8GUK - chains F and J of the 10 polymer chains in the assembly; structure by electron microscopy, 2.51 A resolution.

Chain F:
Protein: Histone H4
Source organism: Homo sapiens
Reference sequence: P62805 (H4_HUMAN); residues 1-102 here correspond to UniProt positions 2-103 (UniProt number = residue number + 1)
Sequence (102 residues; row label = number of the first residue in the row):
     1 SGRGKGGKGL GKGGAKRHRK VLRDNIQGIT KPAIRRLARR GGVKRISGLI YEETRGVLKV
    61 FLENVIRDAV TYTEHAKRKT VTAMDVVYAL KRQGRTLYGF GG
Unresolved in the structure: 1-21, 102
Swiss-Prot annotation at these positions:
  - DNA-binding region: Lys16 to Lys20
  - modified residue: Ser1 (N-acetylserine), Arg3 (Asymmetric dimethylarginine), Lys5 (N6-(2-hydroxyisobutyryl)lysine), Lys8 (N6-(2-hydroxyisobutyryl)lysine), Lys12 (N6-(2-hydroxyisobutyryl)lysine), Lys16 (N6-(2-hydroxyisobutyryl)lysine), Lys20 (N6,N6,N6-trimethyllysine), Lys31 (N6-(2-hydroxyisobutyryl)lysine), Lys44 (N6-(2-hydroxyisobutyryl)lysine), Ser47 (Phosphoserine), Tyr51 (Phosphotyrosine), Lys59 (N6-(2-hydroxyisobutyryl)lysine), Lys77 (N6-(2-hydroxyisobutyryl)lysine), Lys79 (N6-(2-hydroxyisobutyryl)lysine), Thr80 (Phosphothreonine), Tyr88 (Phosphotyrosine), Lys91 (N6-(2-hydroxyisobutyryl)lysine)
  - cross-link (Glycyl lysine isopeptide (Lys-Gly)): Lys12 (interchain with G-Cter in SUMO2), Lys20 (interchain with G-Cter in SUMO2), Lys31 (interchain with G-Cter in SUMO2), Lys59 (interchain with G-Cter in SUMO2), Lys79 (interchain with G-Cter in SUMO2), Lys91 (interchain with G-Cter in SUMO2)

Chain J:
Molecule: 147-nt DNA strand
Sequence (147 nucleotides; each row starts with the number of its first residue):
     1 ACAGGATGTA TATATCTGAC ACGTGCCTGG AGACTAGGGA GTAATCCCCT TGGCGGTTAA
    61 AACGCGGGGG ACAGCGCGTA CGTGCGTTTA AGCGGTGCTA GAGCTGTCTA CGACCAATTG
   121 AGCGGCCTCG GCACCGGGAT TCTCCAG

Chain F / chain J interface:
Pairs across the interface (12):
  Arg35(F) with DG82(J), salt bridge to the phosphate
  Arg45(F) with DC81(J), hydrogen bond to the sugar; DG82(J), phosphate contact
  Ile46(F) with DC81(J), sugar contact; DG82(J), hydrogen bond to the phosphate
  Ser47(F) with DC81(J), hydrogen bond to the phosphate
  Gly48(F) with DC81(J), hydrogen bond to the phosphate
  Arg78(F) with DA102(J), phosphate contact
  Lys79(F) with DG101(J), phosphate contact; DA102(J), hydrogen bond to the phosphate
  Thr80(F) with DG101(J), phosphate contact; DA102(J), hydrogen bond to the phosphate
Other interface residues (no listed pair), chain F (10 interface residues in all): Arg39, Lys44
Other interface residues (no listed pair), chain J (5 interface residues in all): DG103

Overview:
10 residues of chain F face 5 of chain J across their interface; the contacts include 6 hydrogen bonds and 1
salt bridge. Polar pairs include Arg45(F)-DC81(J), Ile46(F)-DG82(J) and Ser47(F)-DC81(J). UniProt lists a
DNA-binding region on chain F.
Chain F is Histone H4 (Homo sapiens) and chain J is a 147-nt DNA strand; the structure, Human nucleosome core
particle (free form), was determined by electron microscopy together with 8GUI and 8GUJ from the same study.
